Entry 4E5W (X-ray diffraction, 1.86 A resolution); this record covers chains A and B.

# Chain A (and B)
Protein: Tyrosine-protein kinase JAK1
From: Homo sapiens
Notes: EC 2.7.10.2; fragment: kinase domain; chain B of this document is another copy of the same molecule, construct and numbering; everything in this record applies to it too
UniProt: P23458 (JAK1_HUMAN); numbering as in UniProt (aligned over 854-1154)
Sequence (302 residues; each row starts with the number of its first residue):
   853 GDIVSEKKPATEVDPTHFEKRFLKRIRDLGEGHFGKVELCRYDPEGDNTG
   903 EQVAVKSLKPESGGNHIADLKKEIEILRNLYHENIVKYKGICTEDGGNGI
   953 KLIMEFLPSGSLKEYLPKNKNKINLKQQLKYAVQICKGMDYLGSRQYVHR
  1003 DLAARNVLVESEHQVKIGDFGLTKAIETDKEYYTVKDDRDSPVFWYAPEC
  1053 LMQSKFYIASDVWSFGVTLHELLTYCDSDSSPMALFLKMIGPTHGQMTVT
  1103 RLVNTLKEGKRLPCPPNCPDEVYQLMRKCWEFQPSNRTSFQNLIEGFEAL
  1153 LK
Disordered / not traced: 912-916, 947-949 (chain B: 853-864, 913-916, 947-949, 1030-1031, 1154)
Differences from the reference sequence: expression tag (853)
Modified / non-standard residues: Tyr-1034 (o-phosphotyrosine; PTR); Tyr-1035 (o-phosphotyrosine; PTR)
Ligand contacts: 0NT ([4-(imidazo[4,5-d]pyrrolo[2,3-b]pyridin-1(6H)-yl)piperidin-1-yl][(2S)-1-(propan-2-yl)pyrrolidin-2-yl]methanone): Leu-881, Gly-882, Glu-883, Gly-884, Val-889, Ala-906, Val-938, Met-956, Glu-957, Phe-958, Leu-959, Gly-962, Ser-963, Glu-966, Asp-1003, Arg-1007, Asn-1008, Leu-1010, Gly-1020, Asp-1021

# Interface between chain A and chain B
Pairs across the interface (40; chain A residue first):
  Val-1037(A) with Arg-1103(B), hydrogen bond (backbone-side chain)
  Lys-1038(A) with His-1096(B), hydrogen bond (backbone-side chain); Arg-1103(B)
  Asp-1040(A) with His-1096(B), salt bridge; Met-1099(B); Arg-1103(B), salt bridge
  Arg-1041(A) with Thr-1095(B), hydrogen bond (side chain-backbone); His-1096(B); Gly-1097(B); Gln-1098(B), hydrogen bond (backbone-side chain)
  Ser-1043(A) with Gln-1098(B), hydrogen bond (backbone-side chain)
  Val-1045(A) with Met-1099(B), hydrophobic
  Leu-1053(A) with Met-1099(B); Thr-1102(B), hydrogen bond (backbone-side chain)
  Met-1054(A) with Asn-1106(B)
  Gln-1055(A) with Asn-1106(B)
  Ser-1056(A) with Arg-1103(B), hydrogen bond
  Thr-1095(A) with Arg-1041(B), hydrogen bond (backbone-side chain)
  His-1096(A) with Lys-1038(B), hydrogen bond (side chain-backbone); Asp-1040(B), salt bridge; Arg-1041(B)
  Gly-1097(A) with Arg-1041(B)
  Gln-1098(A) with Arg-1041(B), hydrogen bond (side chain-backbone); Ser-1043(B); Val-1101(B)
  Met-1099(A) with Asp-1040(B); Val-1045(B), hydrophobic; Leu-1053(B)
  Val-1101(A) with Gln-1098(B); Thr-1102(B)
  Thr-1102(A) with Leu-1053(B), hydrogen bond (side chain-backbone); Val-1101(B); Thr-1102(B)
  Arg-1103(A) with Val-1037(B), hydrogen bond (side chain-backbone); Lys-1038(B); Asp-1040(B), salt bridge; Ser-1056(B), hydrogen bond
  Asn-1106(A) with Met-1054(B); Gln-1055(B)
  Lys-1109(A) with Lys-1109(B)
Interface residues without a listed pair, chain A (22 interface residues in all): Asp-1042, Val-1105
Interface residues without a listed pair, chain B (22 interface residues in all): Asp-1042, Val-1105

# In short
Chain A and chain B each contribute 22 residues to their interface, with 13 hydrogen bonds and 4 salt bridges.
Among the polar pairs are Asp-1040(A)/His-1096(B), Asp-1040(A)/Arg-1103(B) and Val-1037(A)/Arg-1103(B). Bound
to chain A: compound 0NT.
Both chains are Tyrosine-protein kinase JAK1 (Homo sapiens). Entry 4E5W (JAK1 kinase (JH1 domain) in complex
with compound 26) was determined by X-ray diffraction, deposited together with 4E4L, 4E4M, 4E4N, 4E6D and
4E6Q.
